Entry 7ZNL (electron microscopy, 3.45 A resolution); this record covers chains F and o of the 28 polymer chains in the assembly.

== Chain F ==
Protein: THO complex subunit 6 homolog
Source organism: Homo sapiens
UniProt: Q86W42 (THOC6_HUMAN); residues 1-341 here = UniProt positions 1-341
Amino-acid sequence (341 residues; numbered 1 to 341; the number before each row is that of its first residue):
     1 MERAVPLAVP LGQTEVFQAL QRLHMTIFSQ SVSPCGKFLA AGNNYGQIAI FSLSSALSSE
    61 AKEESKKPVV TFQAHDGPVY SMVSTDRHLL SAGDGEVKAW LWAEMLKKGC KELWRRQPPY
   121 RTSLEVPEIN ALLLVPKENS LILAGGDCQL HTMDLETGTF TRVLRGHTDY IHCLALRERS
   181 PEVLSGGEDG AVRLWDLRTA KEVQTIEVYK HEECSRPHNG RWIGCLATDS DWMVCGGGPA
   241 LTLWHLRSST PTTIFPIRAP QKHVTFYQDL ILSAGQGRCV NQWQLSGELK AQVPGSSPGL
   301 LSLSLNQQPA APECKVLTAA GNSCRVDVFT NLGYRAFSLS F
Unresolved in the structure: 1-4
Swiss-Prot annotation at these positions:
  - modified residue: Ser180 (Phosphoserine)
  - natural variant: Gly46 (G46R: In BBIS)

== Chain o ==
Protein: THO complex subunit 7 homolog
Source organism: Homo sapiens
UniProt: Q6I9Y2 (THOC7_HUMAN); numbering as in UniProt (aligned over 1-204)
Amino-acid sequence (204 residues; row label = number of the first residue in the row):
     1 MGAVTDDEVI RKRLLIDGDG AGDDRRINLL VKSFIKWCNS GSQEEGYSQY QRMLSTLSQC
    61 EFSMGKTLLV YDMNLREMEN YEKIYKEIEC SIAGAHEKIA ECKKQILQAK RIRKNRQEYD
   121 ALAKVIQHHP DRHETLKELE ALGKELEHLS HIKESVEDKL ELRRKQFHVL LSTIHELQQT
   181 LENDEKLSEV EEAQEASMET DPKP
Unresolved in the structure: 1-5, 15-22, 42-45, 182-204
Swiss-Prot annotation at these positions:
  - modified residue: Gly2 (N-acetylglycine), Thr5 (Phosphothreonine), Lys36 (N6-acetyllysine)

== Interface between chain F and chain o ==
Pairs across the interface (11; chain F residue first):
  Asp229(F) with Lys114(o); Glu118(o)
  Trp232(F) with Glu118(o), hydrogen bond; Leu122(o), hydrophobic
  His245(F) with Leu122(o)
  Thr252(F) with Val125(o)
  Gln268(F) with Lys114(o)
  Asp269(F) with Lys110(o); Lys114(o)
  Leu285(F) with Gln117(o); Glu118(o)
Interface residues without a listed pair, chain F (9 interface residues in all): Gln284, Ser286
Interface residues without a listed pair, chain o (8 interface residues in all): Arg113, Ala121

== In short ==
Chain F and chain o form an interface of 9 and 8 residues respectively; the contacts include 1 hydrogen bond.
Its one hydrogen-bonded contact is Trp232(F)-Glu118(o).
Here chain F is THO complex subunit 6 homolog and chain o is THO complex subunit 7 homolog, both from Homo
sapiens. Entry 7ZNL (Structure of the human TREX core THO-UAP56 complex) was determined by electron
microscopy.
